5H7P - chains A and B; structure by solution NMR.

[Chain A]
Protein: Vacuolar protein sorting-associated protein VTA1
Source organism: Saccharomyces cerevisiae S288c
UniProt: Q06263 (VTA1_YEAST); numbering as in UniProt (aligned over 1-167)
Amino-acid sequence (167 residues; numbered 1 to 167; the number before each row is that of its first residue):
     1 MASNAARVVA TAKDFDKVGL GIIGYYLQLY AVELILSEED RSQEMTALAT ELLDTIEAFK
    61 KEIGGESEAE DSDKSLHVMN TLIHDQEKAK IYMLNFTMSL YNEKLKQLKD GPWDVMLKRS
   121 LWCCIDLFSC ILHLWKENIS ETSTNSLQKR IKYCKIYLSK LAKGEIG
Swiss-Prot annotation at these positions:
  - region: Ser37 to Glu68 (Interaction with VSP60)
  - mutagenesis: Trp122 (W122A: Abolishes interaction with VSP60 and DID2), Lys152 (K152A: Abolishes interaction with VSP60 and DID2)
From the paper describing this entry:
  - conformationally variable residues (order/disorder transition): Gly65 to Ser75, Asp73 to His84

[Chain B]
Protein: Vacuolar protein-sorting-associated protein 46
Source organism: Saccharomyces cerevisiae S288c
UniProt: P69771 (DID2_YEAST); residue numbers follow UniProt; this construct covers 176-204
Amino-acid sequence (29 residues; row label = number of the first residue in the row):
   176 NVPEIKAKEV NVDDEKEDKL AQRLRALRG
Swiss-Prot annotation at these positions:
  - region: Asn176 to Gly204 (Interaction with VTA1)
  - mutagenesis: Arg198 (R198D: Impairs sorting), Leu199 (L199D: Impairs sorting; when associated with D-202), Leu202 (L202D: Impairs sorting; when associated with D-199)

[Chain A / chain B interface]
Pairs across the interface (10; chain A residue first):
  Leu29(A) with Arg203(B)
  Val32(A) with Leu199(B); Arg203(B)
  Glu33(A) with Arg203(B)
  Asp40(A) with Glu184(B)
  Leu53(A) with Leu195(B); Arg198(B)
  Ile56(A) with Leu202(B)
  Glu57(A) with Arg198(B)
  Lys60(A) with Leu202(B)
Interface residues without a listed pair, chain A (9 interface residues in all): Thr46
Interface residues without a listed pair, chain B (7 interface residues in all): Glu192
The authors on this interface:
  - residue pairs: Leu195(B)-Leu53(A) (hydrophobic contact), Arg198(B)-Glu57(A) (salt bridge), Leu199(B)-Val32(A) (hydrophobic contact), Leu202(B)-Ile56(A) (hydrophobic contact), Leu202(B)-Lys60(A) (hydrophobic contact), Arg203(B)-Glu33(A)
  - interface residues, chain A: Leu29(A), Val32(A), Leu53(A), Ile56(A)
  - interface residues, chain B: Asp193(B)

[Overview]
Chain A and chain B form an interface of 9 and 7 residues respectively. The paper describes hydrophobic
contacts between Leu195(B) and Leu53(A), Leu199(B) and Val32(A) and Leu202(B) and Ile56(A) among others; a
salt bridge between Arg198(B) and Glu57(A); a contact between Arg203(B) and Glu33(A). From the paper:
interface residues Leu29(A), Val32(A) and Asp193(B) among others; conformational variability at Gly65(A) and
Asp73(A).
Here chain A is Vacuolar protein sorting-associated protein VTA1 and chain B is Vacuolar
protein-sorting-associated protein 46, both from Saccharomyces cerevisiae S288c. Entry 5H7P (NMR structure of
the Vta1NTD-Did2(176-204) complex) was determined by solution NMR.
